PDB entry 7XUG | electron microscopy, 3.57 A resolution | chains G and H of the 8 polymer chains in the assembly

== Chain G (and H) ==
Name: DNA-directed RNA polymerase subunit alpha
Source organism: Escherichia coli (strain K12)
Notes: EC 2.7.7.6; chain H of this document is another copy of the same molecule, construct and numbering; everything in this record applies to it too
Reference sequence: P0A7Z4 (RPOA_ECOLI); residue numbers follow UniProt; this construct covers 1-329
Amino-acid sequence (329 residues; row label = number of the first residue in the row):
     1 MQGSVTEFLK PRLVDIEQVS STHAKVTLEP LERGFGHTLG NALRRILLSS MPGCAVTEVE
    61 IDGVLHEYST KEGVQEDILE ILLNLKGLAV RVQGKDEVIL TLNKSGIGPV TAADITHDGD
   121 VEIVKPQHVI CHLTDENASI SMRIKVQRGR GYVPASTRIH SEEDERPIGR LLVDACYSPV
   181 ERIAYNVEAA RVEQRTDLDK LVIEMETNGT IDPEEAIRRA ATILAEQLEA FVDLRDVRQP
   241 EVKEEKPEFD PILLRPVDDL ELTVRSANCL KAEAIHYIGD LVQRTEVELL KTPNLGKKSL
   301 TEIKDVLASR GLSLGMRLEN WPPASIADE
Not modelled in the structure: 1-6, 159-166, 235-329 (chain H: 1-3, 159-168, 233-329)
UniProt features mapped onto this chain:
  - region: E162 to E165 (Required for interaction with Crp at class II promoters)
  - modified residue: R265 (ADP-ribosylarginine), K297 (N6-acetyllysine), K298 (N6-acetyllysine)
  - mutagenesis: R45 (R45C: In rpoA112; temperature-sensitive, blocks RNA polymerase assembly), E162 to E165 (5-fold decrease in CRP-class II promoter-dependent transcription), E165 (E165K: 5-fold decrease in CRP-class II promoter-dependent transcription), R191 (R191C: In rpoA101; temperature-sensitive)

== How chain G and chain H interact ==
Residue-residue contacts (55; chain G residue first):
  E7(G) - R150(H)  hydrogen bond (backbone-side chain)
  F8(G) - R150(H)
  F8(G) - I223(H)  hydrophobic
  F8(G) - Q227(H)
  L9(G) - Q227(H)
  K10(G) - E226(H)  salt bridge
  P11(G) - Q227(H)
  P11(G) - A230(H)
  P11(G) - F231(H)  hydrophobic
  L13(G) - F231(H)  hydrophobic
  L28(G) - F231(H)  hydrophobic
  E32(G) - R150(H)  salt bridge
  F35(G) - S50(H)
  F35(G) - I223(H)  hydrophobic
  F35(G) - Q227(H)
  H37(G) - R45(H)
  T38(G) - A42(H)
  T38(G) - R45(H)
  L39(G) - L224(H)  hydrophobic
  R45(G) - G34(H)  hydrogen bond (side chain-backbone)
  R45(G) - H37(H)
  R45(G) - T38(H)
  I46(G) - F35(H)  hydrophobic
  S50(G) - F8(H)
  P52(G) - V5(H)  hydrophobic
  G149(G) - V5(H)
  R150(G) - V5(H)
  R150(G) - F8(H)
  R150(G) - E32(H)  salt bridge
  R218(G) - F231(H)  hydrogen bond (side chain-backbone)
  A221(G) - L228(H)  hydrophobic
  A221(G) - F231(H)  hydrophobic
  T222(G) - V232(H)
  I223(G) - F8(H)  hydrophobic
  I223(G) - F35(H)  hydrophobic
  L224(G) - L228(H)  hydrophobic
  A225(G) - L228(H)
  E226(G) - K10(H)  salt bridge
  Q227(G) - F8(H)
  Q227(G) - L9(H)  hydrogen bond (side chain-backbone)
  Q227(G) - P11(H)
  Q227(G) - F35(H)
  L228(G) - L224(H)  hydrophobic
  E229(G) - K10(H)  salt bridge
  A230(G) - P11(H)  hydrophobic
  F231(G) - L28(H)  hydrophobic
  F231(G) - L43(H)  hydrophobic
  F231(G) - I217(H)  hydrophobic
  F231(G) - A221(H)
  V232(G) - R218(H)
  V232(G) - A221(H)  hydrophobic
  V232(G) - T222(H)
  L234(G) - L13(H)  hydrophobic
  L234(G) - E214(H)
  L234(G) - R218(H)
Interface residues without a listed pair, chain G (38 interface residues in all): R12, L31, N41, S49, R148, D233
Interface residues without a listed pair, chain H (38 interface residues in all): S4, E7, I16, L31, L39, N41, I46, A225

== Summary ==
Chain G and chain H each contribute 38 residues to their interface, with 4 hydrogen bonds and 5 salt bridges.
Polar pairs include K10(G)-E226(H), E32(G)-R150(H) and E229(G)-K10(H). Curated annotation (UniProt) lists 6
mutagenesis sites on chain G.
Chain G and chain H are both DNA-directed RNA polymerase subunit alpha (Escherichia coli (strain K12)); the
structure, cryo-EM structure of HK022 putRNA-less E.coli RNA polymerase elongation complex, was determined by
electron microscopy together with 7XUE and 7XUI from the same study.
